PDB entry 9E2W | electron microscopy, 3.30 A resolution | chains 2 and 5 of the 15 polymer chains in the assembly

Chain 2:
Name: DNA replication licensing factor MCM2
From: Saccharomyces cerevisiae W303
Notes: EC 3.6.4.12
UniProtKB: P29469 (MCM2_YEAST); residues 1-868 here = UniProt positions 1-868
Amino-acid sequence (868 residues; row label = number of the first residue in the row):
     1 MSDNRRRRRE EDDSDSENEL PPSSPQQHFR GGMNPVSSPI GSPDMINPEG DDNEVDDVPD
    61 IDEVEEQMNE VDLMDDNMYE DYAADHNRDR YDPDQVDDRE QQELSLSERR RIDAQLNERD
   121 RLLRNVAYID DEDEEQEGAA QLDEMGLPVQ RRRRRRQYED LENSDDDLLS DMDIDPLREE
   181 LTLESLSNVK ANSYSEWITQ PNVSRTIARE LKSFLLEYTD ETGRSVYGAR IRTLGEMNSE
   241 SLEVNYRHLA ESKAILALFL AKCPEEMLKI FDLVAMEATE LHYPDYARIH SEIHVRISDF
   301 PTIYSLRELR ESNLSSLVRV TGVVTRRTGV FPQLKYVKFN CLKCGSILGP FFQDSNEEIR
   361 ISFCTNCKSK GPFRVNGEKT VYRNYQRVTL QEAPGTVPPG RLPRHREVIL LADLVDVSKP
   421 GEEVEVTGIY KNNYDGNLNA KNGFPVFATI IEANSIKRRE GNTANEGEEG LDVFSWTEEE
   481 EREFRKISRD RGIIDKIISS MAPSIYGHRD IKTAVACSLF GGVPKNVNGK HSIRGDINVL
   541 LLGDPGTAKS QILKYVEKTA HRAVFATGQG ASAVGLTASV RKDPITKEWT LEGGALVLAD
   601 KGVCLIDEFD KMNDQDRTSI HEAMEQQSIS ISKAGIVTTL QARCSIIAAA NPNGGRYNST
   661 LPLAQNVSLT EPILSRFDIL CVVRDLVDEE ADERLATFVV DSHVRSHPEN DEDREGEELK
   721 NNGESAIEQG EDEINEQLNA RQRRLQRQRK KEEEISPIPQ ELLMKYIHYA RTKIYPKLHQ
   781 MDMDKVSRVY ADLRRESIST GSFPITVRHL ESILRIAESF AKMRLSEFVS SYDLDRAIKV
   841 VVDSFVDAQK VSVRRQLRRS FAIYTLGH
Disordered / not traced: 1-173, 711-738, 866-868
Swiss-Prot annotation at these positions:
  - zinc finger: Cys341 to Cys367 (C4-type)
  - motif: Ser675 to Asp678 (Arginine finger)
  - binding site (ATP): Gly543 to Ser550
  - modified residue (Phosphoserine): Ser14, Ser16, Ser23, Ser164, Ser170
Bound ions: Zn2+: Cys341, Cys364; Mg2+: Ser550 (together with ADP)
Residues lining bound ligands:
  - ADP (adenosine-5'-diphosphate): Ser504, Ile505, Tyr506, Gly507, His508, Asp544, Pro545, Gly546, Thr547, Ala548, Lys549, Ser550, Gln551, Leu695, Val699
  - ATP (adenosine-5'-triphosphate): His531, Glu625, Gln626, Pro672, Arg676, Val807, Arg808, Glu811

Chain 5:
Name: Minichromosome maintenance protein 5
From: Saccharomyces cerevisiae W303
Notes: EC 3.6.4.12
UniProtKB: P29496 (MCM5_YEAST); residue numbers follow UniProt; this construct covers 1-775
Amino-acid sequence (775 residues; each row starts with the number of its first residue):
     1 MSFDRPEIYS APVLQGESPN DDDNTEIIKS FKNFILEFRL DSQFIYRDQL RNNILVKNYS
    61 LTVNMEHLIG YNEDIYKKLS DEPSDIIPLF ETAITQVAKR ISILSRAQSA NNNDKDPENT
   121 SMDTDSLLLN SLPTFQLILN SNANQIPLRD LDSEHVSKIV RLSGIIISTS VLSSRATYLS
   181 IMCRNCRHTT SITINNFNSI TGNTVSLPRS CLSTIESESS MANESNIGDE STKKNCGPDP
   241 YIIIHESSKF IDQQFLKLQE IPELVPVGEM PRNLTMTCDR YLTNKVIPGT RVTIVGIYSI
   301 YNSKNGAGSG RSGGGNGGSG VAIRTPYIKI LGIQSDVETS SIWNSVTMFT EEEEEEFLQL
   361 SRNPKLYEIL TNSIAPSIFG NEDIKKAIVC LLMGGSKKIL PDGMRLRGDI NVLLLGDPGT
   421 AKSQLLKFVE KVSPIAVYTS GKGSSAAGLT ASVQRDPMTR EFYLEGGAMV LADGGVVCID
   481 EFDKMRDEDR VAIHEAMEQQ TISIAKAGIT TVLNSRTSVL AAANPIYGRY DDLKSPGDNI
   541 DFQTTILSRF DMIFIVKDDH NEERDISIAN HVINIHTGNA NAMQNQQEEN GSEISIEKMK
   601 RYITYCRLKC APRLSPQAAE KLSSNFVTIR KQLLINELES TERSSIPITI RQLEAIIRIT
   661 ESLAKLELSP IAQERHVDEA IRLFQASTMD AASQDPIGGL NQASGTSLSE IRRFEQELKR
   721 RLPIGWSTSY QTLRREFVDT HRFSQLALDK ALYALEKHET IQLRHQGQNI YRSGV
Disordered / not traced: 1-21, 106-131, 200-204, 213-234, 304-320, 579-586, 638, 695-775
Swiss-Prot annotation at these positions:
  - motif: Ser548 to Asp551 (Arginine finger)
  - binding site (ATP): Gly416 to Ser423
Bound ions: Zn2+: Cys183, Cys186, Cys211, Cys236
Residues lining bound ligands:
  - ATP (adenosine-5'-triphosphate), molecule 1: Ser377, Ile378, Phe379, Asp417, Pro418, Gly419, Thr420, Ala421, Lys422, Ser423, Gln424, Glu481, Asn524, His571, Val572
  - ATP, molecule 2: Leu406, Glu498, Gln499, Thr545, Arg549, Ile650, Arg651, Glu654

How chain 2 and chain 5 interact:
Residue-residue contacts - 107 pairs, chain 2 then chain 5:
  Arg327(2) - Glu269(5)  salt bridge
  Val330(2) - Arg272(5)
  Phe331(2) - Arg324(5)
  Phe331(2) - Pro326(5)
  Pro332(2) - Ile300(5)  hydrophobic
  Pro332(2) - Ile323(5)
  Pro332(2) - Arg324(5)
  Gln333(2) - Ala322(5)  hydrogen bond (side chain-backbone)
  Gln333(2) - Ile323(5)
  Leu334(2) - Ala322(5)
  Gln353(2) - Ala322(5)
  Glu358(2) - Ala322(5)
  Tyr382(2) - Ser153(5)
  Tyr382(2) - Val156(5)  hydrophobic
  Tyr382(2) - Ile300(5)  hydrophobic
  Arg383(2) - Ser153(5)
  Asn384(2) - Asp152(5)
  Asn384(2) - Ser153(5)
  Tyr385(2) - Ile323(5)  hydrophobic
  Asp416(2) - Glu269(5)
  Asp416(2) - Arg272(5)  salt bridge
  Lys419(2) - Val267(5)
  Lys419(2) - Gly268(5)
  Lys419(2) - Glu269(5)
  Lys525(2) - His576(5)
  Val527(2) - Ser377(5)
  Val527(2) - Ile575(5)
  Gly529(2) - Lys431(5)
  Lys530(2) - Pro376(5)
  Lys530(2) - Phe428(5)
  Lys530(2) - Glu593(5)  salt bridge
  Lys530(2) - Ile596(5)
  His531(2) - Ser377(5)
  His531(2) - Gln424(5)
  Ser532(2) - Gln424(5)  hydrogen bond (backbone-side chain)
  Ile533(2) - Ile575(5)  hydrophobic
  Ile533(2) - His576(5)
  Arg562(2) - Val267(5)
  Thr586(2) - Pro457(5)
  Trp589(2) - Gln454(5)  hydrogen bond
  Glu592(2) - Met270(5)
  Gly593(2) - Met270(5)
  Val597(2) - Gly268(5)
  Val597(2) - Met270(5)  hydrophobic
  Asp600(2) - Val267(5)
  Asp600(2) - Gly268(5)
  Gln615(2) - Lys442(5)
  Thr618(2) - Lys442(5)
  Thr618(2) - Lys484(5)
  His621(2) - Glu481(5)
  His621(2) - Lys484(5)
  Glu622(2) - Tyr438(5)
  Glu622(2) - Ser440(5)  hydrogen bond
  Gln626(2) - Ser423(5)  hydrogen bond
  Ser630(2) - Tyr438(5)
  Ser630(2) - Ser440(5)
  Ser630(2) - Gly443(5)
  Ile631(2) - Gly443(5)
  Ser632(2) - Thr439(5)  hydrogen bond
  Ser632(2) - Gly443(5)  hydrogen bond (backbone-backbone)
  Ser632(2) - Ser444(5)
  Ser632(2) - Ser445(5)  hydrogen bond (backbone-backbone)
  Ser632(2) - Gly448(5)
  Lys633(2) - Ser445(5)
  Lys633(2) - Gly448(5)
  Ala634(2) - Gln454(5)
  Val637(2) - Val437(5)  hydrophobic
  Leu640(2) - Pro271(5)
  Gln641(2) - Pro262(5)
  Gln641(2) - Glu263(5)
  Gln641(2) - Val265(5)
  Thr670(2) - Tyr527(5)
  Thr670(2) - Gly528(5)
  Glu671(2) - Arg529(5)  salt bridge
  Pro672(2) - Pro418(5)  hydrophobic
  Pro672(2) - Asn524(5)
  Pro672(2) - Gly528(5)
  Ser675(2) - Pro418(5)
  Arg676(2) - Glu481(5)  salt bridge
  Leu778(2) - Thr577(5)  hydrogen bond (backbone-side chain)
  Met781(2) - Ile573(5)  hydrophobic
  Met783(2) - Asn570(5)  hydrogen bond
  Met783(2) - Ile573(5)  hydrophobic
  Met783(2) - Asn574(5)
  Val786(2) - Ile573(5)  hydrophobic
  Ser787(2) - Ala569(5)
  Ser787(2) - Asn570(5)  hydrogen bond
  Arg788(2) - Glu562(5)  salt bridge
  Arg788(2) - Ile566(5)
  Tyr790(2) - Asp565(5)
  Tyr790(2) - Ala569(5)  hydrophobic
  Arg794(2) - Asp558(5)  salt bridge
  Arg794(2) - His560(5)  hydrogen bond (backbone-side chain)
  Arg794(2) - Asp565(5)  salt bridge
  Arg795(2) - Glu562(5)  salt bridge
  Ile798(2) - His560(5)
  Thr806(2) - Pro418(5)
  Thr806(2) - Asp558(5)
  Val807(2) - Ile568(5)  hydrophobic
  Val807(2) - Val572(5)  hydrophobic
  Arg808(2) - Pro418(5)
  Arg808(2) - Gly419(5)
  Leu810(2) - Ala569(5)  hydrophobic
  Leu810(2) - Val572(5)  hydrophobic
  Glu811(2) - Val572(5)
  Glu811(2) - His576(5)  salt bridge
  Leu814(2) - His576(5)
Also at the interface, not in a pair above, chain 2 (76 interface residues in all): Lys587, Leu591, Lys601, Ser619, Ser628, Gly635, Thr638, Thr639, Arg643, His779, Ala791, Ser797, Ile805, Glu818
Also at the interface, not in a pair above, chain 5 (72 interface residues in all): Arg149, Gln259, Val321, Thr325, Ile378, Lys427, Ala447, Ser452, Glu465, Gly466, Gly467, Ala468, Asp480, Asp559
From the paper, about this interface:
  - specific contacts: Ser632(2)-Gly443(5) (backbone contact), Ser632(2)-Ser445(5) (backbone contact)

Overview:
76 residues of chain 2 and 72 residues of chain 5 are in contact; the contacts include 12 hydrogen bonds and
10 salt bridges. Among the polar pairs are Arg327(2)-Glu269(5), Asp416(2)-Arg272(5) and Lys530(2)-Glu593(5).
The paper describes backbone contacts between Ser632(2) and Gly443(5) and Ser632(2) and Ser445(5).
Chain 2 is DNA replication licensing factor MCM2 and chain 5 is Minichromosome maintenance protein 5, both
from Saccharomyces cerevisiae W303; the structure, Cryo-EM structure of yeast CMG helicase stalled at
G4-containing DNA template, state 1, was determined by electron microscopy (same publication as 9E2Y, 9E2Z and
9E2X).
